Entry 6VJC (X-ray diffraction, 1.80 A resolution); this record covers chains A and B.

[Chain A (and B)]
Molecule: Farnesyl pyrophosphate synthase
Organism: Leishmania major
Notes: EC 2.5.1.1, 2.5.1.10; chain B of this document is another copy of the same molecule, construct and numbering; everything in this record applies to it too
UniProt: Q4QBL1 (Q4QBL1_LEIMA); numbering as in UniProt (aligned over 2-362)
Chain sequence (362 residues; row label = number of the first residue in the row):
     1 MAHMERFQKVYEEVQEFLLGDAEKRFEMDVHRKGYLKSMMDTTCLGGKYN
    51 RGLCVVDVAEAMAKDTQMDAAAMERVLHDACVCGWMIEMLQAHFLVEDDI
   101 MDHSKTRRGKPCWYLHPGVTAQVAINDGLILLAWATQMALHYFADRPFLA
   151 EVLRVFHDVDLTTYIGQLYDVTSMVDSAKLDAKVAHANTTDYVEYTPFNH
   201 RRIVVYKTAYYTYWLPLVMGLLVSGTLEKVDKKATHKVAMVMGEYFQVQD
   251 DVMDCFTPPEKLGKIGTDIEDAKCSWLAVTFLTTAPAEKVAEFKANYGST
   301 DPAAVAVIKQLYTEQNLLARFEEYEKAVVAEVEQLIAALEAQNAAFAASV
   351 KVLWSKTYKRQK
Construct notes: expression tag (1); engineered mutation Tyr164 (Thr in Q4QBL1)
Modified / non-standard residues: Met1 (N-formylmethionine; FME)
Ion coordination: Ca2+ site 1: Asp98, Asp102 (together with 3-butyl-1-(2,2-diphosphonoethyl)pyridinium); Ca2+ site 2: Asp250 (together with 3-butyl-1-(2,2-diphosphonoethyl)pyridinium)
Small-molecule neighbours:
  - 3-butyl-1-(2,2-diphosphonoethyl)pyridinium (476): Phe94, Leu95, Glu97, Asp98, Asp99, Met101, Asp102, Arg107, Thr163, Tyr164, Gln167, Asp170, Lys207, Thr208, Tyr211, Gln247, Asp250, Lys264, Asp268
  - isopentyl pyrophosphate (IPR): Gly47, Lys48, Tyr49, Arg51, Gln91, Leu95, Arg107, Arg108, Thr208, Tyr211, Thr212, Phe246, Gln247, Asp250, Lys264, Arg360, Lys362
From the paper describing this entry:
  - mutagenesis - E97F, E97W, E97Y: unchanged catalytic activity
  - contacts within the chain: His93-Tyr164 (hydrogen bond), Phe94-Tyr164 (pi stacking)
  - mutagenesis - T164Y: decreased binding to FPP
  - mutagenesis - T164Y: decreased binding to GPP
  - mutagenesis - T164Y (Tm 97 degC): unchanged stability
  - Ca2+ coordination: Asp98 to Asp102, Asp250 to Asp254

[How chain A and chain B interact]
Contacting residue pairs - 112 pairs, chain A then chain B:
  Arg25(A) - Asp158(B)  salt bridge
  Arg25(A) - Tyr206(B)  hydrogen bond (backbone-side chain)
  Phe26(A) - Leu161(B)  hydrophobic
  Phe26(A) - Thr162(B)
  Phe26(A) - Ile165(B)  hydrophobic
  Phe26(A) - Tyr169(B)  hydrogen bond (backbone-side chain)
  Phe26(A) - Tyr206(B)
  Glu27(A) - Tyr169(B)
  Glu27(A) - Phe198(B)
  Glu27(A) - Arg201(B)  salt bridge
  Glu27(A) - Arg202(B)  hydrogen bond (backbone-side chain)
  Glu27(A) - Tyr206(B)  hydrogen bond
  Met28(A) - Ile165(B)  hydrophobic
  Met28(A) - Tyr169(B)  hydrogen bond (backbone-side chain)
  Asp29(A) - Arg202(B)  salt bridge
  His31(A) - Ser177(B)
  His31(A) - Ala178(B)
  Arg32(A) - Tyr169(B)
  Arg32(A) - Thr172(B)  hydrogen bond
  Arg32(A) - Ser177(B)
  Arg32(A) - Leu180(B)
  Arg32(A) - Arg202(B)
  Tyr35(A) - Leu180(B)  hydrophobic
  Leu36(A) - Leu168(B)  hydrophobic
  His93(A) - Leu129(B)
  Glu97(A) - Ile125(B)
  Ile100(A) - Ile125(B)  hydrophobic
  Met101(A) - Gln122(B)
  Met101(A) - Ile125(B)  hydrophobic
  Met101(A) - Asn126(B)
  Trp113(A) - Ala182(B)  hydrophobic
  His116(A) - Ala182(B)
  Pro117(A) - Ala182(B)
  Pro117(A) - Lys183(B)
  Pro117(A) - Ala185(B)
  Gly118(A) - Asp181(B)
  Gly118(A) - Ala182(B)  hydrogen bond (backbone-backbone)
  Gly118(A) - Val184(B)
  Gly118(A) - His186(B)  hydrogen bond (backbone-side chain)
  Val119(A) - Ala182(B)  hydrophobic
  Gln122(A) - Met101(B)
  Gln122(A) - Val171(B)
  Ile125(A) - Glu97(B)
  Ile125(A) - Ile100(B)  hydrophobic
  Ile125(A) - Ile125(B)  hydrophobic
  Asn126(A) - Met101(B)
  Asn126(A) - Tyr164(B)  hydrogen bond (side chain-backbone)
  Asn126(A) - Gln167(B)
  Asn126(A) - Leu168(B)
  Leu129(A) - His93(B)
  Leu129(A) - Leu129(B)  hydrophobic
  Leu129(A) - Tyr164(B)
  Ile130(A) - Tyr164(B)  hydrophobic
  Leu132(A) - Leu132(B)  hydrophobic
  Ala133(A) - Leu161(B)  hydrophobic
  Ala133(A) - Tyr164(B)  hydrophobic
  Thr136(A) - His157(B)
  Gln137(A) - His157(B)
  Gln137(A) - Asp158(B)  hydrogen bond
  Gln137(A) - Leu161(B)
  Leu140(A) - Arg154(B)  hydrogen bond (backbone-side chain)
  Ala144(A) - Arg154(B)
  Arg154(A) - Leu140(B)  hydrogen bond (side chain-backbone)
  Arg154(A) - Ala144(B)
  His157(A) - Thr136(B)
  His157(A) - Gln137(B)
  His157(A) - His157(B)
  Asp158(A) - Arg25(B)  salt bridge
  Asp158(A) - Gln137(B)  hydrogen bond
  Leu161(A) - Phe26(B)  hydrophobic
  Leu161(A) - Ala133(B)  hydrophobic
  Leu161(A) - Trp134(B)
  Leu161(A) - Gln137(B)
  Thr162(A) - Phe26(B)
  Tyr164(A) - Asn126(B)  hydrogen bond (backbone-side chain)
  Tyr164(A) - Leu129(B)
  Tyr164(A) - Ile130(B)  hydrophobic
  Ile165(A) - Phe26(B)  hydrophobic
  Ile165(A) - Met28(B)  hydrophobic
  Gln167(A) - Asn126(B)
  Leu168(A) - Leu36(B)  hydrophobic
  Leu168(A) - Asn126(B)
  Tyr169(A) - Phe26(B)  hydrogen bond (side chain-backbone)
  Tyr169(A) - Glu27(B)
  Tyr169(A) - Met28(B)  hydrogen bond (side chain-backbone)
  Tyr169(A) - Arg32(B)
  Thr172(A) - Arg32(B)  hydrogen bond
  Ser177(A) - His31(B)
  Ser177(A) - Arg32(B)
  Ala178(A) - His31(B)
  Leu180(A) - Arg32(B)
  Leu180(A) - Tyr35(B)  hydrophobic
  Asp181(A) - Gly118(B)
  Ala182(A) - Trp113(B)  hydrophobic
  Ala182(A) - His116(B)
  Ala182(A) - Pro117(B)
  Ala182(A) - Gly118(B)  hydrogen bond (backbone-backbone)
  Ala182(A) - Val119(B)  hydrophobic
  Lys183(A) - Pro117(B)
  Val184(A) - Gly118(B)
  Ala185(A) - Pro117(B)
  Ala185(A) - Gly118(B)
  His186(A) - Gly118(B)  hydrogen bond (side chain-backbone)
  Phe198(A) - Glu27(B)
  Arg201(A) - Glu27(B)  salt bridge
  Arg202(A) - Phe26(B)
  Arg202(A) - Glu27(B)  hydrogen bond (side chain-backbone)
  Arg202(A) - Asp29(B)  salt bridge
  Arg202(A) - Arg32(B)
  Tyr206(A) - Arg25(B)  hydrogen bond (side chain-backbone)
  Tyr206(A) - Phe26(B)
  Tyr206(A) - Glu27(B)  hydrogen bond
Also at the interface, not in a pair above, chain A (61 interface residues in all): Val123, Asp127, Trp134, Leu149, Leu153, Asp160, Val171, Ser173
Also at the interface, not in a pair above, chain B (62 interface residues in all): Ser38, Val123, Asp127, Leu149, Leu153, Asp160, Ser173

[Overview]
Chain A and chain B form an interface of 61 and 62 residues respectively; the contacts include 22 hydrogen
bonds and 6 salt bridges. Among the polar pairs are Arg25(A)-Asp158(B), Glu27(A)-Arg201(B) and
Asp29(A)-Arg202(B). From the paper: T164Y of chain A reduces binding to FPP; Ca2+ coordination by Asp98(A) and
Asp250(A); 4 substitutions were tested in all.
Chain A and chain B are both Farnesyl pyrophosphate synthase (Leishmania major); the structure, LmFPPS mutant
T164Y in complex with 476A, IPP & Ca, was determined by X-ray diffraction (same publication as 6W7I and 6WW1).
